PDB entry 9JI1 | X-ray diffraction, 1.47 A resolution | chain A

== Chain A ==
Protein: Vitamin D3 dihydroxylase
Source organism: Streptomyces griseolus
Notes: EC 1.14.15.22
UniProt: P18326 (CPXE_STRGO); residues 1-406 here = UniProt positions 1-406
Sequence (412 residues; numbered 1 to 412; the number before each row is that of its first residue):
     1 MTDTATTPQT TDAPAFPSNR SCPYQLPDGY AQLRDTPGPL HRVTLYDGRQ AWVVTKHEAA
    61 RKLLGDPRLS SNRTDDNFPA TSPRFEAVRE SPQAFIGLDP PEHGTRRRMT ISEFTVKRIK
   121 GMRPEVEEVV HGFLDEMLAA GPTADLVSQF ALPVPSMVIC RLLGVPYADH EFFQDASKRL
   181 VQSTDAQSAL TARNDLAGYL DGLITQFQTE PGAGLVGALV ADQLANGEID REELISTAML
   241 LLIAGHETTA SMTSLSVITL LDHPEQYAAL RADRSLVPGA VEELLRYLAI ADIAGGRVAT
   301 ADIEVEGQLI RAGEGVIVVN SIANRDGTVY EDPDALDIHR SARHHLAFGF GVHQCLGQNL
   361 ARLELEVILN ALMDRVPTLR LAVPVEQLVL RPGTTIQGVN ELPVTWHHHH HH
Not modelled in the structure: 1-3, 409-412
Sequence notes: conflict Gln308 (His in P18326); expression tag (407-412)
UniProt features mapped onto this chain:
  - binding site (calciol): Thr81, Arg193, Ser236, Ile293
  - binding site (heme): His103, Arg107, Arg297, His353, Cys355
  - mutagenesis: Arg73 (R73A/F/L/V: Increase of the hydroxylase activity and decrease of affinity for both 25-hydroxyvitamin D3 and 1-alpha-hydroxyvitamin D3. Increase of the hydroxylase activity ...), Arg84 (R84A/Q/L/F: Increase of the hydroxylase activity and decrease of affinity for both 25-hydroxyvitamin D3 and 1-alpha-hydroxyvitamin D3. Increase of the hydroxylase activity ...), Val88 (V88A: Decrease of the hydroxylase activity for both 25-hydroxyivitamin D3 and 1-alpha-hydroxyvitamin D3), Leu180 (L180A: Decrease of the hydroxylase activity for both 25-hydroxyvitamin D3 and 1-alpha-hydroxyvitamin D3), Val181 (V181A: Decrease of the hydroxylase activity for both 25-hydroxyvitamin D3 and 1-alpha-hydroxyvitamin D3), Arg193 (R193A/Q/K: Decrease of the hydroxylase activity), Ile293 (I293A: Slight increase of the hydroxylase activity)
Metal / ion sites: heme Fe near Cys355 (its only coordinating residue here)
Ligand contacts:
  - flufenamic acid (FLF; 2-[[3-(trifluoromethyl)phenyl]amino] benzoic acid): Arg73, Gln93, Ile96, Val181, Met239, Leu240, Ile243, Ala244, Thr248, Ala291, Ala294, Ile396
  - heme (HEM): Arg73, Phe95, Ile96, His103, Arg107, Phe114, Ile159, Leu240, Leu241, Ala244, Gly245, Thr248, Thr249, Met252, Leu285, Ile290, Ala291, Ala294, Arg297, Asn320, Ala347, Phe348, Gly349, Val352, His353, Gln354, Cys355, Leu356, Gly357, Ala361, Glu364

== Summary ==
Chain A binds heme and flufenamic acid. From UniProt: 4 calciol-binding residues, 5 heme-binding residues and
7 mutagenesis sites.
Chain A is Vitamin D3 dihydroxylase (Streptomyces griseolus); the structure, CYP105A1 complexed with
flufenamic acid (FLF), was determined by X-ray diffraction, deposited together with 9JHW, 9JI6 and 9JIP.
